Entry 8FQC (electron microscopy, 3.20 A resolution); this record covers chains H1 and I1 of the 38 polymer chains in the assembly.

# Chain H1
Molecule: Baseplate wedge 1, gp28
Source organism: Agrobacterium phage Milano
Chain sequence (178 residues; each row starts with the number of its first residue):
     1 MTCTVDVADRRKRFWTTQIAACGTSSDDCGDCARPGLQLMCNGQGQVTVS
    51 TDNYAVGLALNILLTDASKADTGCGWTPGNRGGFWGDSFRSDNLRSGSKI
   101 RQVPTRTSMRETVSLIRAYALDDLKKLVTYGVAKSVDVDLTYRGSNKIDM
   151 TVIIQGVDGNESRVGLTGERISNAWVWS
Unresolved in the structure: 1-2

# Chain I1
Molecule: Tail sheath protein, gp20
Source organism: Agrobacterium phage Milano
UniProtKB: A0A482MFS8 (A0A482MFS8_9CAUD); residues 1-503 here = UniProt positions 1-503
Chain sequence (503 residues; each row starts with the number of its first residue):
     1 MAQDALSDGFVRLCIDPSLNFFGEGCKILVEGQMTDDGSATPDAVTCVTS
    51 ELDIIERFGQGSVLTESLRKVFCTCKSGVSVYALPREDAAAGVKAVYTLT
   101 IAGPATTDGRVQLYMGEAEYAVDIGVDAGDTATDIAAAIVAAISPDFPYA
   151 ATAAAGVITLTARNAGTIGNHLSVIYTNLGSCTSVTPEGVTVTFAQTTAG
   201 SVNPTPNDYATVVNECCFAVYVLSSDDTDWQENLRDWIRSAWDCSKPQCF
   251 GHGYVFNKGTLGQVLADGDNSAELSRLALPTTYPVLPYLTNAAYGALSAC
   301 STCNNPELNIQGQTFGLLSCINMPESCTPGWTFGEVTQLQANGFVVSGPS
   351 TTSGQGNYTSPYIYNDVTNYLRDEKNRPNATFRDASSRRLAAATGVALAE
   401 FLQQFNGLAVFTKNTNIRTGIIGTNPRLMLGKIRKWAQDNVGTLFSEFDN
   451 INEDIQLLTDFEVQPKCVGQPGIFHLNMRYRPPVRGARINVNMAPALFDN
   501 CDR
Unresolved in the structure: 1-3, 502-503
Cystine bridges: C26-C303, C73-C320, C75-C300, C217-C249

# How chain H1 and chain I1 interact
Pairs across the interface (45):
  C29(H1) - R488(I1)  hydrogen bond
  V56(H1) - M493(I1)  hydrophobic
  V56(H1) - P495(I1)
  A59(H1) - M493(I1)  hydrophobic
  L63(H1) - M493(I1)  hydrophobic
  W76(H1) - T314(I1)
  T77(H1) - Q313(I1)  hydrogen bond (side chain-backbone)
  T77(H1) - T314(I1)
  T77(H1) - L317(I1)
  N80(H1) - Q313(I1)
  N80(H1) - T314(I1)
  T105(H1) - V484(I1)
  T105(H1) - R485(I1)
  T105(H1) - G486(I1)
  T107(H1) - G442(I1)
  T107(H1) - E447(I1)  hydrogen bond
  S108(H1) - E447(I1)  hydrogen bond (backbone-side chain)
  M109(H1) - G486(I1)
  I116(H1) - I489(I1)  hydrophobic
  K134(H1) - D499(I1)  salt bridge
  N146(H1) - A487(I1)
  N146(H1) - R488(I1)  hydrogen bond (backbone-backbone)
  K147(H1) - N490(I1)
  I148(H1) - R488(I1)
  I148(H1) - I489(I1)
  I148(H1) - N490(I1)  hydrogen bond (backbone-backbone)
  D149(H1) - N490(I1)
  M150(H1) - I489(I1)  hydrophobic
  M150(H1) - N490(I1)  hydrogen bond (backbone-backbone)
  M150(H1) - V491(I1)  hydrophobic
  M150(H1) - N492(I1)
  T151(H1) - N492(I1)
  V152(H1) - N492(I1)
  V152(H1) - M493(I1)
  V152(H1) - A494(I1)  hydrogen bond (backbone-backbone)
  I153(H1) - A494(I1)
  I154(H1) - A494(I1)
  I154(H1) - P495(I1)
  I154(H1) - A496(I1)  hydrogen bond (backbone-backbone)
  Q155(H1) - A496(I1)
  Q155(H1) - L497(I1)
  Q155(H1) - F498(I1)
  Q155(H1) - D499(I1)
  G156(H1) - A496(I1)  hydrogen bond (backbone-backbone)
  G156(H1) - L497(I1)
Interface residues without a listed pair, chain H1 (31 interface residues in all): I19, D27, L60, G79, I100, W177, S178

# Overview
31 residues of chain H1 face 21 of chain I1 across their interface; the contacts include 10 hydrogen bonds and
1 salt bridge. Among the polar pairs are K134(H1)-D499(I1), C29(H1)-R488(I1) and T77(H1)-Q313(I1).
Here chain H1 is Baseplate wedge 1, gp28 and chain I1 is Tail sheath protein, gp20, both from Agrobacterium
phage Milano. Entry 8FQC (Structure of baseplate with receptor binding complex of Agrobacterium phage Milano)
was determined by electron microscopy together with 8FOP, 8FOU and 8FOY from the same study.
